PDB entry 9H90 | electron microscopy, 2.80 A resolution | chains C and a of the 18 polymer chains in the assembly

Chain C:
Name: 30S ribosomal protein S3
From: Vibrio natriegens
UniProt: A0AAN0Y138 (A0AAN0Y138_VIBNA); residue numbers follow UniProt; this construct covers 1-232
Amino-acid sequence (232 residues; row label = number of the first residue in the row):
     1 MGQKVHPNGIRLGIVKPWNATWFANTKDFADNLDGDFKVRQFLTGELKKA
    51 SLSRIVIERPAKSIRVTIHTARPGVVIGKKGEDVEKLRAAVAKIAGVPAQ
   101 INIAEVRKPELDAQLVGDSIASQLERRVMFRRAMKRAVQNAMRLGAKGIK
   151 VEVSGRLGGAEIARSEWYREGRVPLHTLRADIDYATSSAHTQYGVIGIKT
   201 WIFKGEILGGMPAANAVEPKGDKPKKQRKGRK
Disordered / not traced: 1-2, 77-82, 212-232

Chain a:
Molecule: 16S ribosomal RNA
From: Vibrio natriegens
Sequence (1544 nucleotides; row label = number of the first residue in the row):
     1 AAAUUGAAGAGUUUGAUCAUGGCUCAGAUUGAACGCUGGCGGCAGGCCUA
    51 ACACAUGCAAGUCGAGCGGAAACGAGUUAUCUGAACCUUCGGGGAACGAU
   101 AACGGCGUCGAGCGGCGGACGGGUGAGUAAUGCCUAGGAAAUUGCCCUGA
   151 UGUGGGGGAUAACCAUUGGAAACGAUGGCUAAUACCGCAUGAUGCCUACG
   201 GGCCAAAGAGGGGGACCUUCGGGCCUCUCGCGUCAGGAUAUGCCUAGGUG
   251 GGAUUAGCUAGUUGGUGAGGUAAGGGCUCACCAAGGCGACGAUCCCUAGC
   301 UGGUCUGAGAGGAUGAUCAGCCACACUGGAACUGAGACACGGUCCAGACU
   351 CCUACGGGAGGCAGCAGUGGGGAAUAUUGCACAAUGGGCGCAAGCCUGAU
   401 GCAGCCAUGCCGCGUGUGUGAAGAAGGCCUUCGGGUUGUAAAGCACUUUC
   451 AGUCGUGAGGAAGGUAGUGUAGUUAAUAGCUGCAUUAUUUGACGUUAGCG
   501 ACAGAAGAAGCACCGGCUAACUCCGUGCCAGCAGCCGCGGUAAUACGGAG
   551 GGUGCGAGCGUUAAUCGGAAUUACUGGGCGUAAAGCGCAUGCAGGUGGUU
   601 UGUUAAGUCAGAUGUGAAAGCCCGGGGCUCAACCUCGGAAUAGCAUUUGA
   651 AACUGGCAGACUAGAGUACUGUAGAGGGGGGUAGAAUUUCAGGUGUAGCG
   701 GUGAAAUGCGUAGAGAUCUGAAGGAAUACCGGUGGCGAAGGCGGCCCCCU
   751 GGACAGAUACUGACACUCAGAUGCGAAAGCGUGGGGAGCAAACAGGAUUA
   801 GAUACCCUGGUAGUCCACGCCGUAAACGAUGUCUACUUGGAGGUUGUGGC
   851 CUUGAGCCGUGGCUUUCGGAGCUAACGCGUUAAGUAGACCGCCUGGGGAG
   901 UACGGUCGCAAGAUUAAAACUCAAAUGAAUUGACGGGGGCCCGCACAAGC
   951 GGUGGAGCAUGUGGUUUAAUUCGAUGCAACGCGAAGAACCUUACCUACUC
  1001 UUGACAUCCAGAGAACUUUUCAGAGAUGAAUUGGUGCCUUCGGGAACUCU
  1051 GAGACAGGUGCUGCAUGGCUGUCGUCAGCUCGUGUUGUGAAAUGUUGGGU
  1101 UAAGUCCCGCAACGAGCGCAACCCUUAUCCUUGUUUGCCAGCGAGUAAUG
  1151 UCGGGAACUCCAGGGAGACUGCCGGUGAUAAACCGGAGGAAGGUGGGGAU
  1201 GACGUCAAGUCAUCAUGGCCCUUACGAGUAGGGCUACACACGUGCUACAA
  1251 UGGCGCAUACAGAGGGCGGCCAACUUGCGAAAGUGAGCGAAUCCCAAAAA
  1301 GUGCGUCGUAGUCCGGAUUGGAGUCUGCAACUCGACUCCAUGAAGUCGGA
  1351 AUCGCUAGUAAUCGUGGAUCAGAAUGCCACGGUGAAUACGUUCCCGGGCC
  1401 UUGUACACACCGCCCGUCACACCAUGGGAGUGGGCUGCAAAAGAAGUAGG
  1451 UAGUUUAACCUUCGGGGGGACGCUUACCACUUUGUGGUUCAUGACUGGGG
  1501 UGAAGUCGUAACAAGGUAGCGCUAGGGGAACCUGGCGCUGGAUC
Disordered / not traced: 73-107
Residues lining bound ligands: spectinomycin (SCM): C1073, G1074, C1076, G1078, C1079, A1202, C1203, G1204, U1205, G1397, G1398, C1399

Interface between chain C and chain a:
Contacting residue pairs - 68 pairs, chain C then chain a:
  Gln-3(C) with U1070(a), phosphate contact; U1072(a), hydrogen bond to the base; G1201(a), hydrogen bond to the sugar; A1202(a), phosphate contact; G1204(a), hydrogen bond to the base; U1205(a), hydrogen bond to the base
  Lys-4(C) with G1201(a), phosphate contact; A1202(a), salt bridge to the phosphate; C1203(a), salt bridge to the phosphate
  Val-5(C) with U1200(a), phosphate contact; G1201(a), hydrogen bond to the phosphate
  Ile-10(C) with A1199(a), sugar contact; U1200(a), sugar contact
  Ile-14(C) with C1123(a), sugar contact
  Arg-127(C) with U431(a), base contact
  Lys-150(C) with C1203(a), salt bridge to the phosphate
  Ser-154(C) with G1067(a), sugar contact; G1068(a), hydrogen bond to the phosphate
  Gly-155(C) with U1066(a), phosphate contact; G1067(a), hydrogen bond to the phosphate
  Arg-156(C) with A1065(a), hydrogen bond to the sugar
  Ala-160(C) with A1065(a), sugar contact
  Glu-161(C) with A542(a), phosphate contact; A1065(a), hydrogen bond to the sugar
  Ile-162(C) with U1066(a), phosphate contact; A1207(a), base contact
  Ala-163(C) with U1066(a), hydrogen bond to the phosphate
  Trp-167(C) with C1203(a), phosphate contact; G1204(a), hydrogen bond to the phosphate
  Arg-169(C) with G1116(a), sugar contact; C1117(a), hydrogen bond to the sugar
  Arg-172(C) with G1116(a), phosphate contact; C1117(a), phosphate contact
  Val-173(C) with C1117(a), hydrogen bond to the phosphate
  Pro-174(C) with C1117(a), phosphate contact; G1118(a), phosphate contact
  Leu-175(C) with G1118(a), hydrogen bond to the phosphate
  His-176(C) with U1075(a), base contact; G1118(a), salt bridge to the phosphate; C1119(a), salt bridge to the phosphate; A1121(a), hydrogen bond to the base; C1122(a), hydrogen bond to the base; U1200(a), sugar contact; G1201(a), hydrogen bond to the phosphate
  Thr-177(C) with A1121(a), hydrogen bond to the base; C1122(a), base contact
  Leu-178(C) with C1122(a), hydrogen bond to the base; C1123(a), sugar contact
  Arg-179(C) with A1121(a), hydrogen bond to the base; C1122(a), hydrogen bond to the base
  Tyr-184(C) with C1069(a), phosphate contact
  His-190(C) with A1215(a), sugar contact; U1216(a), sugar contact
  Thr-191(C) with G1217(a), sugar contact
  Gln-192(C) with A542(a), hydrogen bond to the base; G1217(a), hydrogen bond to the sugar
  Tyr-193(C) with A542(a), base contact; A1065(a), base contact; G1217(a), sugar contact
  Gly-194(C) with U1216(a), sugar contact; G1217(a), hydrogen bond to the sugar
  Val-195(C) with U1066(a), hydrogen bond to the sugar; G1067(a), sugar contact; U1216(a), sugar contact
  Gly-197(C) with G1067(a), phosphate contact; G1068(a), phosphate contact
  Lys-199(C) with G1068(a), phosphate contact; C1069(a), salt bridge to the phosphate
Also at the interface, not in a pair above, chain C (39 interface residues in all): Thr-26, Arg-164, Ser-165, Gly-171, Ser-188, Ile-196
Also at the interface, not in a pair above, chain a (33 interface residues in all): U541, G1071, C1073, A1120, G1266

Summary:
39 residues of chain C and 33 residues of chain a are in contact; the contacts include 25 hydrogen bonds and 6
salt bridges. Polar pairs include Gln-3(C)/U1072(a), Gln-3(C)/G1204(a) and Gln-3(C)/U1205(a). Bound to chain
a: spectinomycin.
Chain C is 30S ribosomal protein S3 and chain a is 16S ribosomal RNA, both from Vibrio natriegens; the
structure, Cryo-EM structure of the Vibrio natrigens 30S ribosomal subunit in complex with spectinomycin, was
determined by electron microscopy.
